Entry 4NB8 (X-ray diffraction, 2.01 A resolution); this record covers chains A and D of the 6 polymer chains in the assembly.

[Chain A]
Protein: Terminal oxygenase component of carbazole
Notes: EC 1.14.12.22
Reference sequence: Q84II6 (Q84II6_JANS3); numbering as in UniProt (aligned over 1-384)
Chain sequence (392 residues; numbered 1 to 392; the number before each row is that of its first residue):
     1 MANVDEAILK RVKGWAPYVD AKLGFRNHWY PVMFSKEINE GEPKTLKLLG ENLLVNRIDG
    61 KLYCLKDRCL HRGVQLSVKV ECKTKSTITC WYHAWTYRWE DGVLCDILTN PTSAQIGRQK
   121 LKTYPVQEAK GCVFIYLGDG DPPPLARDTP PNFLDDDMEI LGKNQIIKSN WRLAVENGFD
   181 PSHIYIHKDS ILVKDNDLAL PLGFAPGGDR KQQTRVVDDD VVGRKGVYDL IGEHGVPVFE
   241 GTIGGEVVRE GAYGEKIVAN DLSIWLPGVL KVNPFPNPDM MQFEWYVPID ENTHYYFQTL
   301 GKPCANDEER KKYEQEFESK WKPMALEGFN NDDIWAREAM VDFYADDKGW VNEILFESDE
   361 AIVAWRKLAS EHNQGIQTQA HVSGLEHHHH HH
Unresolved in the structure: 1, 390-392
Construct notes: engineered mutation Leu262 (Ile in Q84II6); expression tag (385-392)
Ion coordination: 2Fe-2S cluster Fe: Cys69, His71, Cys90, His93; Fe2+: His183, His187, Asp333
Ligand contacts: 2Fe-2S cluster (FES): Cys69, His71, Arg72, Val74, Cys90, Tyr92, His93, Ala94, Trp95
Reported in the primary citation:
  - mutagenesis - I262L (3-fold): increased catalytic activity on anthracene (citing earlier work)

[Chain D]
Protein: Ferredoxin CarAc
From: Pseudomonas resinovorans
Notes: EC 1.14.12.22
Reference sequence: Q8GI16 (CARAC_PSERE); numbering as in UniProt (aligned over 1-107)
Chain sequence (115 residues; each row starts with the number of its first residue):
     1 MNQIWLKVCA ASDMQPGTIR RVNRVGAAPL AVYRVGDQFY ATEDTCTHGI ASLSEGTLDG
    61 DVIECPFHGG AFNVCTGMPA SSPCTVPLGV FEVEVKEGEV YVAGEKKLEH HHHHH
Unresolved in the structure: 1-3, 109-115
Construct notes: expression tag (108-115)
Swiss-Prot annotation at these positions:
  - binding site ([2Fe-2S] cluster): Cys46, His48, Cys65, His68
Ion coordination: 2Fe-2S cluster Fe: Cys46, His48, Cys65, His68
Ligand contacts: 2Fe-2S cluster (FES): Cys46, His48, Gly49, Ile50, Ala51, Cys65, Phe67, His68, Gly69, Gly70, Pro83, Cys84

[Chain A / chain D interface]
Contacting residue pairs (30):
  Arg11(A) - Pro66(D)
  Arg11(A) - Phe67(D)
  Arg11(A) - His68(D)  hydrogen bond (side chain-backbone)
  Arg11(A) - Gly69(D)  hydrogen bond (backbone-backbone)
  Arg11(A) - Gly70(D)
  Arg11(A) - Ser82(D)  hydrogen bond (side chain-backbone)
  Arg11(A) - Pro83(D)
  Val12(A) - Phe67(D)
  Lys13(A) - Glu64(D)  salt bridge
  Lys13(A) - Pro66(D)  hydrogen bond (backbone-backbone)
  Gly14(A) - Pro66(D)  hydrogen bond (backbone-backbone)
  Trp15(A) - Phe67(D)  hydrophobic
  Arg210(A) - Arg21(D)
  Arg210(A) - Ile50(D)  hydrogen bond (side chain-backbone)
  Arg210(A) - Ser52(D)
  Trp350(A) - His68(D)
  Val351(A) - His48(D)
  Val351(A) - His68(D)
  Val351(A) - Pro83(D)
  Asn352(A) - His48(D)
  Asn352(A) - Pro83(D)
  Glu353(A) - His48(D)  hydrogen bond (backbone-side chain)
  Glu353(A) - His68(D)  salt bridge
  Ile354(A) - His48(D)
  Leu355(A) - Gly49(D)
  Phe356(A) - Ile50(D)
  Glu357(A) - Ile50(D)
  Asp359(A) - Ile50(D)
  Glu360(A) - Ile50(D)
  Val363(A) - Phe67(D)  hydrophobic
Interface residues without a listed pair, chain A (19 interface residues in all): Lys10, Lys367
Interface residues without a listed pair, chain D (14 interface residues in all): Glu55

[Overview]
The interface between chain A and chain D involves 19 residues on one side and 14 on the other; the contacts
include 7 hydrogen bonds and 2 salt bridges. Polar pairs include Lys13(A)-Glu64(D), Glu353(A)-His68(D) and
Arg11(A)-His68(D). Bound to chain A: 2Fe-2S cluster. The paper reports that I262L of chain A increases
catalytic activity on anthracene.
Chain A is Terminal oxygenase component of carbazole and chain D is Ferredoxin CarAc (Pseudomonas
resinovorans); the structure, Oxygenase with Ile262 replaced by Leu and ferredoxin complex of carbazole
1,9a-dioxygenase, was determined by X-ray diffraction together with 4NB9, 4NBA, 4NBB, 4NBC, 4NBD, 4NBE and 3
further entries from the same study.
